PDB entry 8JQB | electron microscopy, 3.20 A resolution | chains C and B of the 8 polymer chains in the assembly

# Chain C (and B)
Protein: Endonuclease GajA
From: Bacillus cereus VD045
Notes: EC 3.1.-.-; chain B of this document is another copy of the same molecule, construct and numbering; everything in this record applies to it too
UniProt: J8H9C1 (GAJA_BACC6); residues 1-578 here = UniProt positions 1-578
Sequence (578 residues; numbered 1 to 578; the number before each row is that of its first residue):
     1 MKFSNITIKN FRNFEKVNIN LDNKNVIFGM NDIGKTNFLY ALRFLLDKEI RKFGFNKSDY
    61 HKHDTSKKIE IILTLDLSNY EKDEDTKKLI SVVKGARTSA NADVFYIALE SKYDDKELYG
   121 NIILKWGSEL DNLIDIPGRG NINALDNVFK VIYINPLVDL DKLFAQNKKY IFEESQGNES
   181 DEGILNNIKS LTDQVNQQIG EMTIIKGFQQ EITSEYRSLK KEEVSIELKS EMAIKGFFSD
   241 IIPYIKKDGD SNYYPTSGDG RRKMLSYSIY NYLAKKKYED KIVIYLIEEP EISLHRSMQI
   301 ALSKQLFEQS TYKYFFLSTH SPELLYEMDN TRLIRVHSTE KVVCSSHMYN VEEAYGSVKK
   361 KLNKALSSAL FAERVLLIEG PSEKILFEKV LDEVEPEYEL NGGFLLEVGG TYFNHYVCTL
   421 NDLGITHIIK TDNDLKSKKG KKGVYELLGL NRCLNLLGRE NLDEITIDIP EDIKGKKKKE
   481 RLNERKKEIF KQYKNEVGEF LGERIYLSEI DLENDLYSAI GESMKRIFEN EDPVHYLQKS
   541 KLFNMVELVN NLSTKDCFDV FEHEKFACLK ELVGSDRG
Unresolved in the structure: 157-266
Curated features (UniProtKB/Swiss-Prot):
  - binding site (ATP): Asp32 to Thr36
  - binding site (a divalent metal cation): Glu379, Glu383, Asp463, Glu464, Glu513
  - site (Interaction with GajB): Lys94, Arg97
  - mutagenesis: Lys35 (K35A: Retains endonuclease activity), His320 (H320A: Retains endonuclease activity, ATP only partially inhibits endonuclease activity), Glu379 (E379A: Loss of endonuclease activity), Asp511 (D511A: Loss of endonuclease activity), Lys541 (K541A: Loss of endonuclease activity)

# Chain C / chain B interface
Pairs across the interface (81):
  Gly29(C) with His295(B)
  Met30(C) with His295(B)
  Glu289(C) with Ser293(B)
  Ile292(C) with Ile292(B), hydrophobic
  Ser293(C) with His320(B)
  Leu294(C) with His320(B)
  His295(C) with Gly29(B); Met30(B); His320(B); Phe371(B)
  Arg296(C) with Phe371(B)
  Ser297(C) with Glu399(B); Leu400(B)
  Ile300(C) with Glu399(B); Leu400(B), hydrophobic
  Ala301(C) with Leu400(B), hydrophobic
  His320(C) with Ser293(B); Leu294(B); His295(B)
  Pro322(C) with Glu323(B)
  Glu323(C) with Pro322(B)
  Tyr326(C) with Glu399(B)
  Ala354(C) with Asn550(B)
  Ser357(C) with Lys389(B), hydrogen bond; Val549(B), hydrogen bond (side chain-backbone); Asn550(B)
  Val358(C) with Val549(B), hydrophobic
  Lys360(C) with Glu388(B)
  Lys361(C) with Ile385(B)
  Lys364(C) with Glu388(B), salt bridge; Glu399(B), salt bridge
  Phe371(C) with His295(B); Arg296(B)
  Glu379(C) with Phe543(B)
  Ile385(C) with Lys361(B)
  Glu388(C) with Lys360(B); Lys364(B), salt bridge
  Lys389(C) with Ser357(B), hydrogen bond
  Asp392(C) with Lys360(B), salt bridge
  Glu399(C) with Ser297(B); Ile300(B); Tyr326(B); Lys364(B), salt bridge
  Leu400(C) with Ser297(B); Ile300(B), hydrophobic; Ala301(B), hydrophobic
  Gly409(C) with Leu542(B)
  Gly410(C) with Phe543(B)
  Lys436(C) with Tyr536(B), hydrogen bond; Asn544(B), hydrogen bond
  Ser437(C) with Tyr536(B)
  Lys439(C) with Ile527(B); Phe528(B), hydrogen bond (side chain-backbone); Tyr536(B); Glu547(B)
  Leu448(C) with Phe543(B), hydrophobic
  Arg452(C) with Phe543(B)
  Asp472(C) with Ile473(B)
  Ile473(C) with Asp472(B); Ile473(B), hydrophobic
  Lys474(C) with Gly475(B), hydrogen bond (side chain-backbone)
  Gly475(C) with Lys474(B), hydrogen bond (backbone-side chain); Gly475(B)
  Phe528(C) with Lys439(B)
  Glu529(C) with Lys439(B)
  Asn530(C) with Gly440(B)
  Tyr536(C) with Lys436(B), hydrogen bond; Ser437(B); Lys439(B)
  Leu542(C) with Gly409(B)
  Phe543(C) with Glu379(B); Gly410(B); Leu448(B), hydrophobic; Arg452(B)
  Asn544(C) with Lys436(B), hydrogen bond
  Glu547(C) with Lys436(B), salt bridge; Lys439(B), salt bridge
  Val549(C) with Ser357(B), hydrogen bond (backbone-side chain); Val358(B), hydrophobic
  Asn550(C) with Ala354(B), hydrogen bond (side chain-backbone); Ser357(B)
Interface residues without a listed pair, chain C (59 interface residues in all): Asp32, Lys304, Ser368, Glu397, Phe404, Gly440, Lys476, Lys539, Val546
Interface residues without a listed pair, chain B (61 interface residues in all): Asp32, Glu289, Lys304, Ser368, Asp392, Glu397, Phe404, Lys438, Lys476, Glu529, Asn530, Lys539, Val546

# Overview
59 residues of chain C and 61 residues of chain B are in contact, with 12 hydrogen bonds and 7 salt bridges.
Polar pairs include Lys364(C)-Glu388(B), Lys364(C)-Glu399(B) and Asp392(C)-Lys360(B).
Chain C and chain B are both Endonuclease GajA (Bacillus cereus VD045); the structure, Structure of Gabija
GajA-GajB 4:4 Complex, was determined by electron microscopy (same publication as 8JQC, 8WY5, 8X51 and 8X5N).
